PDB entry 4NR1 | X-ray diffraction, 2.68 A resolution | chains A and S

# Chain A
Protein: Hypoxia-inducible factor 1-alpha inhibitor
From: Homo sapiens
Notes: EC 1.14.11.30
UniProtKB: Q9NWT6 (HIF1N_HUMAN); residue numbers follow UniProt; this construct covers 1-349
Amino-acid sequence (352 residues; each row starts with the number of its first residue; numbers below 1 keep their minus sign (Gly-2 is residue -2)):
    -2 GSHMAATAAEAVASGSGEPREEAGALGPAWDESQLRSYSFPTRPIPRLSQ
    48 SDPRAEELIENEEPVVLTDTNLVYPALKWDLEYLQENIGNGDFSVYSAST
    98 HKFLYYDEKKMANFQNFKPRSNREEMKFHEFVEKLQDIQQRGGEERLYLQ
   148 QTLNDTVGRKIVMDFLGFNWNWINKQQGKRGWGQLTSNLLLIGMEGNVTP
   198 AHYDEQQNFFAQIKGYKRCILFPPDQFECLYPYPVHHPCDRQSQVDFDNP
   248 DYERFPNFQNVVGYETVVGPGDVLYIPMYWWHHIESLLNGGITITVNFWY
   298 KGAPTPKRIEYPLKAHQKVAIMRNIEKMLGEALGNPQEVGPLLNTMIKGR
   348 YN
Not modelled in the structure: -2 to 14
Construct notes: expression tag (-2 to 0)
UniProt features mapped onto this chain:
  - binding site (2-oxoglutarate): Tyr145, Thr196, Asn205, Lys214, Asn294
  - binding site (substrate): Asp152, Gln181 to Thr183, Asp201 to Gln203, Arg238, Gln239, Ala300, Asn321
  - binding site (Fe cation): His199, Asp201, His279
  - site: Leu340 (Important for dimer formation)
  - modified residue: Ala2 (N-acetylalanine)
  - mutagenesis: His199 (H199A: Prevents suppression of HIF CAD activity. Strongly stimulates 2-oxoglutarate turnover. No stimulation of 2-oxoglutarate turnover; when associated with R-340), Asp201 (D201A: Prevents suppression of HIF CAD activity; D201E: Loss of HIF1A Asn hydroxylation activity. Slightly stimulates 2-oxoglutarate turnover; D201G: No impact on HIF1A Asn hydroxylation activity ...), Gln239 (Q239H: No effect on Asp hydroxylation ability), Trp296 (W296R: Loss of HIF1A Asn hydroxylation activity and slight stimulation of 2-oxoglutarate turnover; when associated with G-201), Leu340 (L340R: Impairs dimer formation, leading to loss of HIF1A Asn hydroxylation activity. No stimulation of 2-oxoglutarate turnover; when associated with A-201), Ile344 (I344R: No effect on dimer formation and HIF1A Asn hydroxylation activity)
Bound ions: Zn2+: His199, Asp201, His279 (together with N-oxalylglycine)
Ligand contacts: N-oxalylglycine (OGA): Tyr145, Leu188, Thr196, His199, Asp201, Asn205, Phe207, Lys214, His279, Ile281, Asn294, Trp296

# Chain S
Protein: CONSENSUS ANKYRIN REPEAT DOMAIN-(D)allyl glycine
Amino-acid sequence (20 residues; row label = number of the first residue in the row):
   788 HLEVVKLLLEHGADVXAQDK
Not modelled in the structure: 788-789, 805-807
Modified residues: DYL ((2R)-2-aminopent-4-enoic acid) at position 803

# How chain A and chain S interact
Contacting residue pairs - 32 pairs, chain A then chain S:
  Tyr93(A) - Ala804(S)
  Tyr102(A) - DYL_803(S)  hydrogen bond (side chain-backbone)
  Tyr102(A) - Ala804(S)
  Tyr103(A) - Ala804(S)
  Asp104(A) - Ala804(S)
  Gln147(A) - DYL_803(S)
  His199(A) - DYL_803(S)
  Asp201(A) - Asp801(S)
  Asp201(A) - Val802(S)
  Asp201(A) - DYL_803(S)  hydrogen bond (side chain-backbone)
  Glu202(A) - His798(S)
  Glu202(A) - Gly799(S)  hydrogen bond (side chain-backbone)
  Glu202(A) - Ala800(S)
  Glu202(A) - Asp801(S)  hydrogen bond (backbone-backbone)
  Gln203(A) - Ala800(S)  hydrogen bond (side chain-backbone)
  Gln203(A) - Val802(S)
  Arg238(A) - Asp801(S)
  Arg238(A) - Val802(S)
  Arg238(A) - DYL_803(S)  hydrogen bond (side chain-backbone)
  Tyr276(A) - His798(S)
  Trp296(A) - Val802(S)
  Ala300(A) - His798(S)
  Ile306(A) - Leu796(S)  hydrophobic
  Tyr308(A) - Val792(S)
  Gln314(A) - Leu796(S)
  Ala317(A) - Leu795(S)
  Ala317(A) - Leu796(S)
  Ile318(A) - Leu795(S)
  Asn321(A) - Leu794(S)  hydrogen bond (side chain-backbone)
  Asn321(A) - Leu795(S)  hydrogen bond (side chain-backbone)
  Asn321(A) - Leu796(S)
  Asn321(A) - Glu797(S)  hydrogen bond (side chain-backbone)
Also at the interface, not in a pair above, chain A (25 interface residues in all): Asp237, Lys298, Gly299, Thr302, Ile322, Met325

# Overview
Chain A and chain S form an interface of 25 and 12 residues respectively, with 9 hydrogen bonds. Polar
contacts include Tyr102(A)-DYL_803(S), Asp201(A)-DYL_803(S) and Glu202(A)-Gly799(S). Bound to chain A:
N-oxalylglycine.
Chain A is Hypoxia-inducible factor 1-alpha inhibitor (Homo sapiens) and chain S is CONSENSUS ANKYRIN REPEAT
DOMAIN-(D)allyl glycine; the structure, Factor inhibiting HIF-1 alpha in complex with consensus ankyrin repeat
domain-(d)allyl-GLY peptide, was determined by X-ray diffraction.
